Entry 8RCK (electron microscopy, 3.40 A resolution); this record covers chains B and E of the 4 polymer chains in the assembly.

Chain B:
Name: Serine/threonine-protein kinase mTOR
Source organism: Homo sapiens
Notes: EC 2.7.11.1
Reference sequence: P42345 (MTOR_HUMAN); residue numbers follow UniProt; this construct covers 1-2549
Chain sequence (2549 residues; row label = number of the first residue in the row):
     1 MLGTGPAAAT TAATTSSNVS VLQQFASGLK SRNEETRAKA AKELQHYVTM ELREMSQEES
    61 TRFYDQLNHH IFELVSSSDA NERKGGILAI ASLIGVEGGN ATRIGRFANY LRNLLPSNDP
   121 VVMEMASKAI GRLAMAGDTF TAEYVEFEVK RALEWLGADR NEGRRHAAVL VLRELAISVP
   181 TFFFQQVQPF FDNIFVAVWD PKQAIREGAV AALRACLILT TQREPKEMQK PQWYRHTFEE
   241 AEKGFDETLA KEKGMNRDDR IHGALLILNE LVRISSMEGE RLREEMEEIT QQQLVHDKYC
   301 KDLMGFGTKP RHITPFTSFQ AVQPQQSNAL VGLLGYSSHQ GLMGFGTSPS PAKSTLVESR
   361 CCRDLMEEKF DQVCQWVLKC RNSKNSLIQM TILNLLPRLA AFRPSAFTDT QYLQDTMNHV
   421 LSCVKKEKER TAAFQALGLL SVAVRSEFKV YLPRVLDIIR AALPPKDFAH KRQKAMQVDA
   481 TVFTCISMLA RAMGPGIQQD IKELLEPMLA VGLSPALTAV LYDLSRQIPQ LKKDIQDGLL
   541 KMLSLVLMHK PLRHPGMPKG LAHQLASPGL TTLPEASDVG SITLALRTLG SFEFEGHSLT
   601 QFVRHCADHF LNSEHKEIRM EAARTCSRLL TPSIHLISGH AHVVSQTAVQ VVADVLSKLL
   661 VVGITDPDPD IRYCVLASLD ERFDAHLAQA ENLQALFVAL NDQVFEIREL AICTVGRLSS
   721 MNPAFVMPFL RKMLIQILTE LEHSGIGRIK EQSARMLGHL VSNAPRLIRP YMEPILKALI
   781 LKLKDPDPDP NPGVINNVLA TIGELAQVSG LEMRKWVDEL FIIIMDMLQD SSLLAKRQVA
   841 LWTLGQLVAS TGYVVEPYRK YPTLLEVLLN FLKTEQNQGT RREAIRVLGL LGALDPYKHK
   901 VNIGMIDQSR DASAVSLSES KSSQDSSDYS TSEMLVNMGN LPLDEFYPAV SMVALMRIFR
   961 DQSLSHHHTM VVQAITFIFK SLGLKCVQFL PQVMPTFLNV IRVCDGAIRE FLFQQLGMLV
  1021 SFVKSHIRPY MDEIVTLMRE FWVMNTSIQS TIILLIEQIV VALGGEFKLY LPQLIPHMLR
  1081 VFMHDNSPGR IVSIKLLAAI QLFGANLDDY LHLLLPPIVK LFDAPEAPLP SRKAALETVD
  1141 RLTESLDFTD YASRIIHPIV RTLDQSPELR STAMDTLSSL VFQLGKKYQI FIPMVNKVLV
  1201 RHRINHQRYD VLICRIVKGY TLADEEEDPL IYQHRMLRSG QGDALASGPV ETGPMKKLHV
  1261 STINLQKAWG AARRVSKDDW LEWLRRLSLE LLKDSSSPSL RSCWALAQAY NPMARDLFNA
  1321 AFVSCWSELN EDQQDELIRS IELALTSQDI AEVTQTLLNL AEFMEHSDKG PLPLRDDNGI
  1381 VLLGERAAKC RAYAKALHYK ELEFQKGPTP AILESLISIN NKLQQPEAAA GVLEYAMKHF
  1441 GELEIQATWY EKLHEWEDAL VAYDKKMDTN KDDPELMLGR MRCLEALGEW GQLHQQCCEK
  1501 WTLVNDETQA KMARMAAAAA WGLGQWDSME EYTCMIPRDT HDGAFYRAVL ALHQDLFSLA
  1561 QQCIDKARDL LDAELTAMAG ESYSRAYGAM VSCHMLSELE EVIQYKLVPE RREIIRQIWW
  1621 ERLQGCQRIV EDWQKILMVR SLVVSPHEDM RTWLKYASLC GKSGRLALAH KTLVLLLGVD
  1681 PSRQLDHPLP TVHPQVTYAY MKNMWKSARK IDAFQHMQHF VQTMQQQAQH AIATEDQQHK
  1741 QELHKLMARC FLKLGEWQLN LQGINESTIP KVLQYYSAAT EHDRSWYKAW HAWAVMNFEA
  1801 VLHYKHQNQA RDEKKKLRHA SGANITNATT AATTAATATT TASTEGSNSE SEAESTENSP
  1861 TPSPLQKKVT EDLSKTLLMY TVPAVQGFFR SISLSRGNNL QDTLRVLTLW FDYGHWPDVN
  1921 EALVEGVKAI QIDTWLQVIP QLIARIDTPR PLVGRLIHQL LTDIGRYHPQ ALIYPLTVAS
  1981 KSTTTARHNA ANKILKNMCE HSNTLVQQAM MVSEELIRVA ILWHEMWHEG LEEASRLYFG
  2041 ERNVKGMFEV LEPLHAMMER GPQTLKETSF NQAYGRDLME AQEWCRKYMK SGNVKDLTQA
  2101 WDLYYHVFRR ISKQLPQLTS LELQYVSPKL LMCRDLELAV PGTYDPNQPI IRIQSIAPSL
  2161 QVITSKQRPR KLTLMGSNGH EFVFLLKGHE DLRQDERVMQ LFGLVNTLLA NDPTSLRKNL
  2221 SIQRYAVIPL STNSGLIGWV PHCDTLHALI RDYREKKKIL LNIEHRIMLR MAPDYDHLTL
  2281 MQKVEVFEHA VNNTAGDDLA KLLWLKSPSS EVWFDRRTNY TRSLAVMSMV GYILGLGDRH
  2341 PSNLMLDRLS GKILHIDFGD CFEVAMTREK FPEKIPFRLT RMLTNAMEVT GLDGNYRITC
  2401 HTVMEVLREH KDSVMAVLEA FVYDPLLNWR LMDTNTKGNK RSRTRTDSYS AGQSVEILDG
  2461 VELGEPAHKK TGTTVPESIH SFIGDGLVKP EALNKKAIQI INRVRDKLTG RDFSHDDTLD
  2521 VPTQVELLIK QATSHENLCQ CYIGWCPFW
Disordered / not traced: 1-60, 75-81, 157-161, 224-232, 246-260, 290-385, 405-409, 424-428, 467-477, 492-496, 550-577, 596-598, 634-643, 787-790, 904-932, 1223-1260, 1442-1512, 1524-1527, 1549, 1815-1866, 2437-2491
Swiss-Prot annotation at these positions:
  - region: V2162 to R2168 (G-loop), K2258 to G2296 (Interaction with MLST8), G2335 to N2343 (Catalytic loop), H2355 to T2380 (Activation loop)
  - binding site (1D-myo-inositol hexakisphosphate): K1662, K1702, R1749
  - binding site (ATP): S2165, Q2167, L2185, K2187, E2190, Y2225, G2238, W2239, V2240, T2245, M2345, I2356
  - binding site (Mg(2+)): N2343, D2357
  - modified residue: M1 (N-acetylmethionine), S567 (Phosphoserine), T1162 (Phosphothreonine), K1218 (N6-acetyllysine), S1261 (Phosphoserine), S2159 (Phosphoserine), T2164 (Phosphothreonine), T2173 (Phosphothreonine), T2446 (Phosphothreonine), S2448 (Phosphoserine), S2478 (Phosphoserine), S2481 (Phosphoserine)
  - cross-link: K2066 (Glycyl lysine isopeptide (Lys-Gly) (interchain with G-Cter in ubiquitin))
Bound ions: Mg2+ site 1: Q2167 (together with AMP-PNP); Mg2+ site 2: E2190 (together with AMP-PNP)
Residues lining bound ligands: AMP-PNP (ANP; phosphoaminophosphonic acid-adenylate ester): Q2167, L2185, E2190, I2237, G2238, W2239, V2240, T2245, N2343, M2345, I2356, D2357

Chain E:
Name: Target of rapamycin complex subunit LST8
Source organism: Homo sapiens
Reference sequence: Q9BVC4 (LST8_HUMAN); numbering as in UniProt (aligned over 1-326)
Chain sequence (326 residues; each row starts with the number of its first residue):
     1 MNTSPGTVGS DPVILATAGY DHTVRFWQAH SGICTRTVQH QDSQVNALEV TPDRSMIAAA
    61 GYQHIRMYDL NSNNPNPIIS YDGVNKNIAS VGFHEDGRWM YTGGEDCTAR IWDLRSRNLQ
   121 CQRIFQVNAP INCVCLHPNQ AELIVGDQSG AIHIWDLKTD HNEQLIPEPE VSITSAHIDP
   181 DASYMAAVNS TGNCYVWNLT GGIGDEVTQL IPKTKIPAHT RYALQCRFSP DSTLLATCSA
   241 DQTCKIWRTS NFSLMTELSI KSGNPGESSR GWMWGCAFSG DSQYIVTASS DNLARLWCVE
   301 TGEIKREYGG HQKAVVCLAF NDSVLG
Disordered / not traced: 1-7, 325-326

Interface between chain B and chain E:
Pairs across the interface (16):
  R2270(B) - K313(E)  hydrogen bond (backbone-side chain)
  A2272(B) - Y20(E)  hydrophobic
  D2274(B) - Y20(E)
  D2274(B) - H22(E)
  D2274(B) - Q44(E)
  H2277(B) - Q44(E)  hydrogen bond (backbone-side chain)
  H2277(B) - Y62(E)  hydrogen bond
  L2278(B) - Y20(E)  hydrophobic
  L2278(B) - Q44(E)
  M2281(B) - Y222(E)  hydrophobic
  M2281(B) - W272(E)
  M2281(B) - W274(E)  hydrophobic
  Q2282(B) - Y20(E)  hydrogen bond
  E2285(B) - W272(E)
  E2285(B) - W274(E)  hydrogen bond
  E2285(B) - S290(E)  hydrogen bond
Also at the interface, not in a pair above, chain B (13 interface residues in all): M2271, T2279, L2280, V2284, E2288
Also at the interface, not in a pair above, chain E (14 interface residues in all): N46, N87, Q148, L224, V316

Summary:
The interface between chain B and chain E involves 13 residues on one side and 14 on the other, with 6
hydrogen bonds. Polar contacts include R2270(B)-K313(E), H2277(B)-Q44(E) and H2277(B)-Y62(E). Chain B binds
AMP-PNP.
Here chain B is Serine/threonine-protein kinase mTOR and chain E is Target of rapamycin complex subunit LST8,
both from Homo sapiens. Entry 8RCK (CryoEM structure of mTORC1 with a paediatric kidney cancer-associated
1455-EWED-1458 duplication in mTOR, Focused on one ...) was determined by electron microscopy.
